PDB entry 6SHQ | electron microscopy, 3.20 A resolution | chains C and B of the 4 polymer chains in the assembly

Chain C (and B):
Molecule: Glucose-1-phosphate adenylyltransferase
Source organism: Escherichia coli
Notes: EC 2.7.7.27; chain B of this document is another copy of the same molecule, construct and numbering; everything in this record applies to it too
UniProtKB: P0A6V1 (GLGC_ECOLI); residue numbers follow UniProt; this construct covers 1-431
Amino-acid sequence (431 residues; row label = number of the first residue in the row):
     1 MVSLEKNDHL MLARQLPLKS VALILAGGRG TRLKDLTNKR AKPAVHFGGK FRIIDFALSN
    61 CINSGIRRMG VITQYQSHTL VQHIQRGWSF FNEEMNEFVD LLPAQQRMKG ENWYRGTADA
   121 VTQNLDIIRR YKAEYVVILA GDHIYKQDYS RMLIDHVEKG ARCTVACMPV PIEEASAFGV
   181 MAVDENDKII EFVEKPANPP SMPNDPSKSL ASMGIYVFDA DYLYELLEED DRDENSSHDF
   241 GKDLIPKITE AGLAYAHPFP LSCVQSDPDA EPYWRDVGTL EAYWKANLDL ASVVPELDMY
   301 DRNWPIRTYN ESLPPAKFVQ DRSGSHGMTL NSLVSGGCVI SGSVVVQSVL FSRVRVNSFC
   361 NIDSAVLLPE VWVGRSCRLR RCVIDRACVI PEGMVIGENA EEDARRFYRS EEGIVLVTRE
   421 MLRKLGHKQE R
Unresolved in the structure: 1-7
Curated features (UniProtKB/Swiss-Prot):
  - binding site (beta-D-fructose 1,6-bisphosphate): Lys39, Arg419 to Arg423, Gln429 to Arg431
  - binding site (AMP): Arg40, His46, Arg52, Arg130, Glu370, Arg386
  - binding site (alpha-D-glucose 1-phosphate): Tyr114, Gly179, Glu194, Lys195, Ser212
  - site (Could play a key role in the communication between the regulatory and the substrate sites): Gln74, Trp113
  - natural variant: Ala44 (A44T: In SG14 mutant), Arg67 (R67C: In CL1136 mutant), Pro295 (P295S: In SG5 mutant), Gly336 (G336D: In 618 mutant)
  - mutagenesis: Lys39 (K39E: The level of activation by pyridoxal phosphate and fructose-1,6-phosphate is only approximately 2-fold compared to activation of 15- to 28-fold respectively, for the wild-type ...), Gln74 (Q74A: Insensitive to activation by fructose-1,6-bisphosphate, but still binds fructose-1,6-bisphosphate with similar affinity as the wild-type ...), Trp113 (W113A: Insensitive to activation by fructose-1,6-bisphosphate, but still binds fructose-1,6-bisphosphate, with similar affinity as the wild-type ...), Tyr114 (Y114F: Shows a decrease of affinity for the substrates and less than 2-fold activation by fructose 1,6-bisphosphate in the ADP-glucose synthesis direction ...), Lys195 (K195E/I/H/R: Decrease of the affinity for alpha-D-glucose 1-phosphate, but no loss in adenylyltransferase activity ...)
Small-molecule neighbours: adenosine monophosphate (AMP): Lys39, Arg40, Ala44, His46, Arg52, Thr79, Glu370, Arg386, Ala387, Arg419
Reported in the primary citation:
  - binding site for adenosine monophosphate: Arg40, His46, Thr79, Arg130, Arg386
  - mutagenesis - Q106A, R115A: decreased catalytic activity on FBP (citing earlier work)
  - mutagenesis - W113A: decreased catalytic activity (citing earlier work)
  - mutagenesis - P103A, W113A, Y114A: increased catalytic activity on adenosine monophosphate (citing earlier work)
  - catalytic residues: Arg32, Lys42, Lys195 (by similarity / conservation)

How chain C and chain B interact:
Residue-residue contacts - 42 pairs, chain C then chain B:
  Leu10(C) - Ala13(B)
  Leu10(C) - Ile154(B)  hydrophobic
  Met11(C) - Asp148(B)
  Met11(C) - Ser150(B)
  Met11(C) - Arg151(B)
  Met11(C) - Ile154(B)  hydrophobic
  Ala13(C) - Leu10(B)
  Ala13(C) - Arg14(B)
  Arg14(C) - Ala13(B)
  Arg14(C) - Asn63(B)  hydrogen bond (side chain-backbone)
  Arg14(C) - Ser64(B)
  Arg14(C) - Gly65(B)
  Arg14(C) - Ser150(B)  hydrogen bond
  Gln15(C) - Arg151(B)
  Ile62(C) - Met95(B)  hydrophobic
  Asn63(C) - Arg14(B)  hydrogen bond (backbone-side chain)
  Asn63(C) - Met95(B)
  Ser64(C) - Arg14(B)
  Gly65(C) - Arg14(B)
  Phe90(C) - Asn92(B)
  Asn92(C) - Phe90(B)
  Asn92(C) - Arg307(B)
  Glu94(C) - Pro305(B)
  Glu94(C) - Arg307(B)  salt bridge
  Glu94(C) - Asn310(B)  hydrogen bond
  Met95(C) - Asn63(B)
  Met95(C) - Pro305(B)
  Met95(C) - Arg307(B)
  Asn96(C) - Arg302(B)  hydrogen bond (side chain-backbone)
  Asp148(C) - Arg14(B)  salt bridge
  Ser150(C) - Met11(B)
  Ser150(C) - Arg14(B)  hydrogen bond
  Arg151(C) - Met11(B)
  Ile154(C) - Leu10(B)  hydrophobic
  Ile154(C) - Met11(B)  hydrophobic
  Arg302(C) - Asn96(B)
  Pro305(C) - Glu94(B)
  Pro305(C) - Met95(B)  hydrophobic
  Arg307(C) - Asn92(B)  hydrogen bond
  Arg307(C) - Glu94(B)  salt bridge
  Arg307(C) - Met95(B)
  Asn310(C) - Glu94(B)  hydrogen bond
Interface residues without a listed pair, chain C (24 interface residues in all): Arg67, Asn303
Interface residues without a listed pair, chain B (25 interface residues in all): Pro17, Ile62, Arg67, Ile306, Thr308

In short:
Chain C and chain B form an interface of 24 and 25 residues respectively; the contacts include 8 hydrogen
bonds and 3 salt bridges. Polar pairs include Glu94(C)-Arg307(B), Asp148(C)-Arg14(B) and Arg14(C)-Asn63(B).
From the paper: catalytic residues Arg32(C), Lys42(C) and Lys195(C); P103A, W113A and Y114A of chain C
increase catalytic activity on adenosine monophosphate; 5 substitutions were tested in all.
Chain C and chain B are both Glucose-1-phosphate adenylyltransferase (Escherichia coli); the structure,
Escherichia coli AGPase in complex with AMP. Symmetry C2, was determined by electron microscopy, deposited
together with 6SHJ, 6SHN and 6SI8.
